PDB entry 8SXG | electron microscopy, 4.14 A resolution (low resolution: residue-level contacts below are approximate; hydrogen-bond / salt-bridge calls are withheld) | chains A and B of the 5 polymer chains in the assembly

Chain A (and B):
Molecule: Probable carboxyl-terminal protease
From: Pseudomonas aeruginosa
Notes: chain B of this document is another copy of the same molecule, construct and numbering; everything in this record applies to it too
UniProt: Q9HU50 (Q9HU50_PSEAE); numbering as in UniProt (aligned over 38-436)
Chain sequence (403 residues; each row starts with the number of its first residue):
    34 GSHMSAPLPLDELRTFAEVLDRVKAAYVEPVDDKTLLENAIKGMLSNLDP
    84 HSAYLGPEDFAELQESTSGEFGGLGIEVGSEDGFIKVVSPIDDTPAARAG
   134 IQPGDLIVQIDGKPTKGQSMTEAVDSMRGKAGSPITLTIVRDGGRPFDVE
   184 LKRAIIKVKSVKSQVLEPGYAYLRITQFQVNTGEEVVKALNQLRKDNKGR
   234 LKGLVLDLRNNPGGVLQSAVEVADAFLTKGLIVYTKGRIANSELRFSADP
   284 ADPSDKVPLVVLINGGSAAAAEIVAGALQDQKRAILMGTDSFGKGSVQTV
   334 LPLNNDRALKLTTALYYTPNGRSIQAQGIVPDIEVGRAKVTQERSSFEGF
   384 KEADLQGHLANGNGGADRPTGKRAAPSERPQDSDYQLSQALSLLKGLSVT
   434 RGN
Disordered / not traced: 34-37, 377-409 (chain B: 34-37, 374-409)
Sequence notes: expression tag (34-37); engineered mutation Ala-302 (Ser in Q9HU50)
Reported in the primary citation:
  - mutagenesis - L46A, A50V: unchanged catalytic activity on PA1198
  - mutagenesis - L46K, A50K: abolished catalytic activity on PA1198
  - catalytic residues: Lys-327
  - catalytic residues: His-84 (proposed by the authors, not directly observed)
  - mutagenesis - S302A, K327A: abolished catalytic activity
  - mutagenesis - H84A, Q331A: decreased catalytic activity
  - mutagenesis - G246M, F325A: decreased catalytic activity on PA1198
  - mutagenesis - S302A (0.76 +/- 0.16 uM): unchanged binding to TPR repeat-containing protein PA4667
  - catalytic residues: Gln-331 (citing earlier work)

Chain A / chain B interface:
Pairs across the interface - 74 pairs, chain A then chain B:
  Pro-42(A) / Asp-66(B)
  Glu-45(A) / Asp-66(B)
  Glu-45(A) / Lys-67(B)
  Glu-45(A) / Leu-70(B)
  Leu-46(A) / Leu-70(B)
  Thr-48(A) / Asn-338(B)
  Thr-48(A) / Arg-340(B)
  Phe-49(A) / Met-77(B)
  Glu-51(A) / Asn-337(B)
  Val-52(A) / Ile-74(B)
  Val-52(A) / Leu-336(B)
  Val-52(A) / Leu-342(B)
  Leu-53(A) / Met-77(B)
  Val-56(A) / Leu-78(B)
  Val-56(A) / Leu-342(B)
  Val-56(A) / Leu-344(B)
  Lys-57(A) / Arg-271(B)
  Ala-58(A) / Arg-271(B)
  Ala-59(A) / Leu-344(B)
  Ala-59(A) / Thr-346(B)
  Tyr-60(A) / Leu-81(B)
  Tyr-60(A) / Asp-82(B)
  Tyr-60(A) / Arg-271(B)
  Tyr-60(A) / Leu-344(B)
  Tyr-60(A) / Thr-345(B)
  Val-61(A) / Arg-271(B)
  Val-61(A) / Thr-345(B)
  Val-61(A) / Thr-346(B)
  Val-61(A) / Ala-347(B)
  Glu-62(A) / Arg-271(B)
  Pro-63(A) / Arg-271(B)
  Lys-67(A) / Glu-45(B)
  Leu-69(A) / Met-77(B)
  Leu-69(A) / Leu-81(B)
  Leu-70(A) / Glu-45(B)
  Leu-70(A) / Leu-46(B)
  Asn-72(A) / Met-77(B)
  Asn-72(A) / Leu-81(B)
  Ala-73(A) / Ala-73(B)
  Ala-73(A) / Met-77(B)
  Ile-74(A) / Phe-49(B)
  Ile-74(A) / Val-52(B)
  Gly-76(A) / Asn-72(B)
  Gly-76(A) / Gly-76(B)
  Met-77(A) / Phe-49(B)
  Met-77(A) / Leu-69(B)
  Met-77(A) / Asn-72(B)
  Met-77(A) / Ala-73(B)
  Leu-78(A) / Val-56(B)
  Asn-80(A) / Asn-72(B)
  Leu-81(A) / Val-56(B)
  Leu-81(A) / Tyr-60(B)
  Leu-81(A) / Leu-69(B)
  Leu-81(A) / Asn-72(B)
  Asp-82(A) / Tyr-60(B)
  Arg-271(A) / Val-56(B)
  Arg-271(A) / Lys-57(B)
  Arg-271(A) / Ala-58(B)
  Arg-271(A) / Ala-59(B)
  Arg-271(A) / Tyr-60(B)
  Arg-271(A) / Val-61(B)
  Arg-271(A) / Glu-62(B)
  Arg-271(A) / Pro-63(B)
  Arg-271(A) / Val-64(B)
  Leu-334(A) / Arg-55(B)
  Pro-335(A) / Arg-55(B)
  Leu-336(A) / Val-52(B)
  Leu-336(A) / Arg-55(B)
  Leu-344(A) / Ala-59(B)
  Leu-344(A) / Tyr-60(B)
  Thr-345(A) / Tyr-60(B)
  Thr-345(A) / Val-61(B)
  Thr-346(A) / Val-61(B)
  Ala-347(A) / Val-61(B)
Other interface residues (no listed pair), chain A (42 interface residues in all): Asp-44, Arg-55, Val-64, Lys-75, Leu-342, Leu-348
Other interface residues (no listed pair), chain B (41 interface residues in all): Leu-53, Lys-75, Asn-80, Pro-335, Leu-348

In short:
The interface between chain A and chain B involves 42 residues on one side and 41 on the other. The paper
reports catalytic residues Lys-327(A), His-84(A) and Gln-331(A); L46K and A50K of chain A abolish catalytic
activity on PA1198; 10 substitutions were tested in all.
Chain A and chain B are both Probable carboxyl-terminal protease (Pseudomonas aeruginosa); the structure, The
C-terminal protease CtpA-LbcA complex of pseudomonas aeruginosa with the TPR at the low position, was
determined by electron microscopy, deposited together with 8SXE, 8SXF and 8SXH.
